Entry 7X2T (electron microscopy, 3.69 A resolution); this record covers chains H and C of the 6 polymer chains in the assembly.

# Chain H
Protein: 8A10 heavy chain
From: Mus musculus
Amino-acid sequence (118 residues; row label = number of the first residue in the row):
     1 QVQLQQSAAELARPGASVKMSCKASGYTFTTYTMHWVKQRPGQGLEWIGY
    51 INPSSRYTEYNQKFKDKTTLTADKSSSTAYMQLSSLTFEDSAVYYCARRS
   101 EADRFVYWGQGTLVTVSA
Disordered / not traced: 1
Cystine bridges: C22-C96

# Chain C
Protein: VP3
From: Coxsackievirus B1
Notes: EC 3.4.22.29, 3.6.1.15, 3.4.22.28, 2.7.7.48
UniProt: L7UV52 (L7UV52_9ENTO); residues 1-238 here correspond to UniProt positions 333-570 (UniProt number = residue number + 332)
Amino-acid sequence (238 residues; numbered 1 to 238; the number before each row is that of its first residue):
     1 GLPVMTTPGSTQFLTSDDFQSPSAMPQFDVTPEMQIPGRVNNLMEIAEVD
    51 SVVPVNNTEDNVSSLKAYQIPVQSNSDNGKQVFGFPLQPGANNVLNRTLL
   101 GEILNYYTHWSGSIKLTFMFCGSAMATGKFLLAYSPPGAGVPKNRKDAML
   151 GTHVIWDVGLQSSCVLCVPWISQTHYRYVVEDEYTAAGYVTCWYQTNIVV
   201 PADVQSSCDILCFVSACNDFSVRMLKDTPFIRQDTFYQ

# Chain H / chain C interface
Contacting residue pairs (14):
  Y32(H) with R232(C), hydrogen bond
  S54(H) with S63(C)
  S55(H) with S63(C)
  R56(H) with E59(C)
  K74(H) with E59(C)
  S75(H) with E59(C), hydrogen bond
  R98(H) with R232(C); D234(C), salt bridge
  S100(H) with D234(C), hydrogen bond
  E101(H) with R232(C); T235(C); Y237(C), hydrogen bond
  R104(H) with T235(C), hydrogen bond; F236(C)
Interface residues without a listed pair, chain H (12 interface residues in all): V106, Y107
Interface residues without a listed pair, chain C (10 interface residues in all): V62, Q233, Q238

# Summary
12 residues of chain H and 10 residues of chain C are in contact; the contacts include 5 hydrogen bonds and 1
salt bridge. Polar pairs include R98(H)-D234(C), Y32(H)-R232(C) and S75(H)-E59(C).
Here chain H is 8A10 heavy chain (Mus musculus) and chain C is VP3 (Coxsackievirus B1). Entry 7X2T (Cryo-EM
structure of Coxsackievirus B1 mature virion in complex with nAb 8A10 (CVB1-M:8A10)) was determined by
electron microscopy, deposited together with 7X2G, 7X2I, 7X2O, 7X2W, 7X35, 7X37 and 7 further entries.
